Entry 5CD4 (X-ray diffraction, 3.20 A resolution); this record covers chains H and L of the 12 polymer chains in the assembly.

# Chain H
Molecule: CRISPR system Cascade subunit CasD
Organism: Escherichia coli
UniProt: Q46898 (CAS5_ECOLI); numbering as in UniProt (aligned over 1-224)
Sequence (224 residues; numbered 1 to 224; the number before each row is that of its first residue):
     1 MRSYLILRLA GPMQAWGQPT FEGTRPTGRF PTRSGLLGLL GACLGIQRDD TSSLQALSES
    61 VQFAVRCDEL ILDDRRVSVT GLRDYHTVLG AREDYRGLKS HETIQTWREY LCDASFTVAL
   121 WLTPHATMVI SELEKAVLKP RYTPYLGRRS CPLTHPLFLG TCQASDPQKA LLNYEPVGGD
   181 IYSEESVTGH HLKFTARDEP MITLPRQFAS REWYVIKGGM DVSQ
Unresolved in the structure: 220-224

# Chain L
Molecule: crRNA
Organism: Escherichia coli
Sequence (61 nucleotides; numbered 1 to 61; the number before each row is that of its first residue):
     1 AUAAACCGAC GGUAUUGUUC AGAUCCUGGC UUGCCAACAG GAGUUCCCCG CGCCAGCGGG
    61 X
Modified residues: 23G (guanosine-5'-phosphate-2',3'-cyclic phosphate) at position 61

# Interface between chain H and chain L
Pairs across the interface (55):
  Trp16(H) - U2(L)  base contact
  Gly17(H) - A3(L)  base contact
  Gln18(H) - A3(L)  hydrogen bond to the base
  Pro19(H) - A3(L)  base contact
  Thr20(H) - A3(L)  hydrogen bond to the base
  Arg25(H) - A3(L)  hydrogen bond to the sugar
  Arg25(H) - A4(L)  salt bridge to the phosphate
  Thr32(H) - A3(L)  phosphate contact
  Ser34(H) - U2(L)  sugar contact
  Ser34(H) - A3(L)  hydrogen bond to the phosphate
  Gly35(H) - U2(L)  base contact
  Gly35(H) - A3(L)  phosphate contact
  Gly38(H) - A1(L)  sugar contact
  Gly38(H) - U2(L)  sugar contact
  Leu39(H) - U2(L)  base contact
  Gly41(H) - A1(L)  sugar contact
  Ala42(H) - A1(L)  sugar contact
  Ile46(H) - A1(L)  phosphate contact
  Gln47(H) - A1(L)  base contact
  Arg48(H) - A1(L)  phosphate contact
  Arg48(H) - U2(L)  salt bridge to the phosphate
  Arg48(H) - A4(L)  base contact
  Arg48(H) - A5(L)  sugar contact
  Tyr85(H) - A9(L)  hydrogen bond to the base
  His86(H) - C7(L)  hydrogen bond to the sugar
  His86(H) - A9(L)  phosphate contact
  Thr87(H) - C7(L)  sugar contact
  Thr87(H) - G8(L)  hydrogen bond to the base
  Thr87(H) - A9(L)  hydrogen bond to the phosphate
  Val88(H) - C7(L)  base contact
  Val88(H) - G8(L)  phosphate contact
  Leu89(H) - G8(L)  hydrogen bond to the phosphate
  Arg92(H) - C6(L)  hydrogen bond to the base
  Thr103(H) - G8(L)  base contact
  Arg108(H) - A4(L)  salt bridge to the phosphate
  Arg108(H) - A5(L)  salt bridge to the phosphate
  Arg108(H) - C7(L)  hydrogen bond to the base
  Tyr142(H) - A1(L)  stacking on the base
  Thr143(H) - U2(L)  base contact
  Pro144(H) - U2(L)  base contact
  Tyr145(H) - A1(L)  hydrogen bond to the sugar
  Tyr145(H) - U2(L)  stacking on the base
  Tyr145(H) - A4(L)  hydrogen bond to the sugar
  Gly147(H) - U2(L)  hydrogen bond to the sugar
  Gly147(H) - A4(L)  sugar contact
  Arg148(H) - A4(L)  salt bridge to the phosphate
  Arg148(H) - A5(L)  phosphate contact
  Arg149(H) - A1(L)  base contact
  Arg149(H) - A5(L)  hydrogen bond to the phosphate
  Arg149(H) - C6(L)  salt bridge to the phosphate
  Arg197(H) - A3(L)  hydrogen bond to the base
  Arg206(H) - U2(L)  sugar contact
  Arg206(H) - A3(L)  salt bridge to the phosphate
  Arg206(H) - A4(L)  base contact
  Phe208(H) - A3(L)  phosphate contact
Other interface residues (no listed pair), chain H (37 interface residues in all): Pro26, Leu54, Ser150

# Summary
37 residues of chain H and 9 residues of chain L are in contact; the contacts include 16 hydrogen bonds, 7
salt bridges and 2 aromatic stacking contacts. Among the polar pairs are Gln18(H)-A3(L), Thr20(H)-A3(L) and
Tyr85(H)-A9(L).
Here chain H is CRISPR system Cascade subunit CasD and chain L is crRNA, both from Escherichia coli. Entry
5CD4 (The Type IE CRISPR Cascade complex from E. coli, with two assemblies in the asymmetric unit ...) was
determined by X-ray diffraction.
